8VNQ - chains A and B of the 4 polymer chains in the assembly; structure by X-ray diffraction, 1.93 A resolution.

# Chain A
Molecule: Intron-encoded endonuclease I-PpoI
Organism: Physarum polycephalum
Notes: EC 3.1.-.-
UniProtKB: Q94702 (PPO1_PHYPO); residue numbers follow UniProt; this construct covers 2-163
Chain sequence (162 residues; row label = number of the first residue in the row):
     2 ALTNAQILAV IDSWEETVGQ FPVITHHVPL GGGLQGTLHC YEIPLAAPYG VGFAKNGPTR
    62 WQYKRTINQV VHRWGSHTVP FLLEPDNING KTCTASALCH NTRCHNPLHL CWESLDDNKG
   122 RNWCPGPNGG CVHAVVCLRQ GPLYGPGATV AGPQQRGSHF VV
Differences from the reference sequence: engineered mutation A98 (His in Q94702)
Bound ions: Zn2+ site 1: C41, C100, C105, H110; Na+: N119 (shared with 2 residues of chain D); Zn2+ site 2: C125, C132, H134, C138
Reported in the primary citation:
  - mutagenesis - H98A: increased catalytic activity on imidazole
  - mutagenesis - H98A: abolished binding to Mn2+
  - mutagenesis - H78A: unchanged catalytic activity
  - mutagenesis - H78A/H98A: decreased catalytic activity

# Chain B
Molecule: Intron-encoded endonuclease I-PpoI
Organism: Physarum polycephalum
Notes: EC 3.1.-.-
UniProtKB: Q94702 (PPO1_PHYPO); residues 202-363 here correspond to UniProt positions 2-163 (UniProt number = residue number - 200)
Chain sequence (162 residues; each row starts with the number of its first residue):
   202 ALTNAQILAV IDSWEETVGQ FPVITHHVPL GGGLQGTLHC YEIPLAAPYG VGFAKNGPTR
   262 WQYKRTINQV VHRWGSHTVP FLLEPDNING KTCTASALCH NTRCHNPLHL CWESLDDNKG
   322 RNWCPGPNGG CVHAVVCLRQ GPLYGPGATV AGPQQRGSHF VV
Differences from the reference sequence: engineered mutation A298 (His98 in Q94702)
Bound ions: Zn2+ site 1: C241, C300, C305, H310; Na+: N319 (shared with 2 residues of chain C); Zn2+ site 2: C325, C332, H334, C338

# Interface between chain A and chain B
Pairs across the interface (108):
  L9(A) - R357(B)
  D13(A) - R357(B)  salt bridge
  E16(A) - Q356(B)
  E16(A) - R357(B)  hydrogen bond (side chain-backbone)
  E16(A) - G358(B)  hydrogen bond (side chain-backbone)
  E16(A) - F361(B)
  V19(A) - F361(B)  hydrophobic
  G20(A) - F361(B)
  L39(A) - V363(B)
  H40(A) - V362(B)
  H40(A) - V363(B)  hydrogen bond (side chain-backbone)
  Y42(A) - H360(B)  hydrogen bond (side chain-backbone)
  Y42(A) - F361(B)
  Y42(A) - V362(B)
  F82(A) - A352(B)  hydrophobic
  F82(A) - G353(B)
  E85(A) - A352(B)
  E85(A) - Q355(B)
  P86(A) - V351(B)
  I89(A) - V351(B)  hydrophobic
  N90(A) - A349(B)
  C94(A) - V351(B)  hydrophobic
  N107(A) - F361(B)
  N107(A) - V362(B)  hydrogen bond (side chain-backbone)
  P108(A) - P354(B)
  P108(A) - Q355(B)
  P108(A) - F361(B)  hydrophobic
  L109(A) - P354(B)
  L109(A) - Q356(B)
  L109(A) - F361(B)
  L109(A) - V362(B)
  L109(A) - V363(B)
  H110(A) - V363(B)  hydrogen bond (side chain-backbone)
  L111(A) - G353(B)
  L111(A) - P354(B)
  C112(A) - A352(B)
  W113(A) - T350(B)
  W113(A) - V351(B)  hydrogen bond (backbone-backbone)
  W113(A) - A352(B)  hydrogen bond (backbone-backbone)
  E114(A) - T350(B)  hydrogen bond
  D117(A) - W324(B)  hydrogen bond (backbone-side chain)
  D117(A) - L344(B)
  D118(A) - G348(B)
  D118(A) - A349(B)  hydrogen bond (side chain-backbone)
  K120(A) - W324(B)
  G121(A) - W324(B)
  R122(A) - T350(B)
  W124(A) - D317(B)  hydrogen bond (side chain-backbone)
  W124(A) - G321(B)
  W124(A) - W324(B)  hydrophobic
  V133(A) - Y345(B)
  V133(A) - G346(B)
  V133(A) - P347(B)
  H134(A) - P347(B)
  A135(A) - P347(B)  hydrogen bond (backbone-backbone)
  V136(A) - T350(B)
  L144(A) - D317(B)
  Y145(A) - V333(B)
  G146(A) - V333(B)
  P147(A) - V333(B)
  P147(A) - H334(B)
  P147(A) - A335(B)  hydrogen bond (backbone-backbone)
  G148(A) - D318(B)
  A149(A) - D318(B)  hydrogen bond (backbone-side chain)
  T150(A) - W313(B)
  T150(A) - E314(B)  hydrogen bond
  T150(A) - R322(B)
  T150(A) - V336(B)
  V151(A) - E285(B)
  V151(A) - I289(B)  hydrophobic
  V151(A) - C294(B)  hydrophobic
  V151(A) - W313(B)  hydrogen bond (backbone-backbone)
  A152(A) - F282(B)  hydrophobic
  A152(A) - E285(B)
  A152(A) - C312(B)
  A152(A) - W313(B)  hydrogen bond (backbone-backbone)
  G153(A) - F282(B)
  G153(A) - L311(B)
  P154(A) - P308(B)
  P154(A) - L309(B)
  P154(A) - L311(B)
  P154(A) - V336(B)
  Q155(A) - P308(B)
  Q156(A) - E216(B)
  Q156(A) - L309(B)
  R157(A) - L209(B)
  R157(A) - I212(B)
  R157(A) - D213(B)  salt bridge
  R157(A) - E216(B)  hydrogen bond (backbone-side chain)
  G158(A) - E216(B)  hydrogen bond (backbone-side chain)
  H160(A) - E216(B)
  H160(A) - E217(B)  salt bridge
  H160(A) - Y242(B)  hydrogen bond (backbone-side chain)
  F161(A) - E216(B)
  F161(A) - V219(B)  hydrophobic
  F161(A) - G220(B)
  F161(A) - Y242(B)
  F161(A) - N307(B)
  F161(A) - P308(B)
  F161(A) - L309(B)
  V162(A) - H240(B)
  V162(A) - Y242(B)
  V162(A) - N307(B)  hydrogen bond (backbone-side chain)
  V162(A) - L309(B)
  V163(A) - L239(B)
  V163(A) - H240(B)  hydrogen bond (backbone-side chain)
  V163(A) - L309(B)
  V163(A) - H310(B)  hydrogen bond (backbone-side chain)
Interface residues without a listed pair, chain A (56 interface residues in all): I12, E17, N88, L99, L139
Interface residues without a listed pair, chain B (55 interface residues in all): P281, P286, N290, L299, K320

# Summary
56 residues of chain A face 55 of chain B across their interface; the contacts include 24 hydrogen bonds and 3
salt bridges. Polar contacts include D13(A)-R357(B), R157(A)-D213(B) and H160(A)-E217(B). From the paper: H98A
of chain A increases catalytic activity on imidazole; H98A of chain A abolishes binding to Mn2+.
Chain A and chain B are both Intron-encoded endonuclease I-PpoI (Physarum polycephalum); the structure, Homing
endonuclease H98A I-PpoI-DNA complex at pH6.0 (K+ MES) with 1 mM Mn2+ for 1800s, was determined by X-ray
diffraction (same publication as 8VMO, 8VMP, 8VMQ, 8VMR, 8VMS, 8VMT and 35 further entries).
